PDB entry 4Q72 | X-ray diffraction, 2.30 A resolution | chains A and B

[Chain A (and B)]
Protein: Proline dehydrogenase
Source organism: Bradyrhizobium diazoefficiens
Notes: EC 1.5.99.8, 1.2.1.88; chain B of this document is another copy of the same molecule, construct and numbering; everything in this record applies to it too
UniProtKB: Q89E26 (Q89E26_BRADU); numbering as in UniProt (aligned over 1-999)
Chain sequence (1001 residues; each row starts with the number of its first residue; numbers below 1 keep their minus sign (Gly-1 is residue -1)):
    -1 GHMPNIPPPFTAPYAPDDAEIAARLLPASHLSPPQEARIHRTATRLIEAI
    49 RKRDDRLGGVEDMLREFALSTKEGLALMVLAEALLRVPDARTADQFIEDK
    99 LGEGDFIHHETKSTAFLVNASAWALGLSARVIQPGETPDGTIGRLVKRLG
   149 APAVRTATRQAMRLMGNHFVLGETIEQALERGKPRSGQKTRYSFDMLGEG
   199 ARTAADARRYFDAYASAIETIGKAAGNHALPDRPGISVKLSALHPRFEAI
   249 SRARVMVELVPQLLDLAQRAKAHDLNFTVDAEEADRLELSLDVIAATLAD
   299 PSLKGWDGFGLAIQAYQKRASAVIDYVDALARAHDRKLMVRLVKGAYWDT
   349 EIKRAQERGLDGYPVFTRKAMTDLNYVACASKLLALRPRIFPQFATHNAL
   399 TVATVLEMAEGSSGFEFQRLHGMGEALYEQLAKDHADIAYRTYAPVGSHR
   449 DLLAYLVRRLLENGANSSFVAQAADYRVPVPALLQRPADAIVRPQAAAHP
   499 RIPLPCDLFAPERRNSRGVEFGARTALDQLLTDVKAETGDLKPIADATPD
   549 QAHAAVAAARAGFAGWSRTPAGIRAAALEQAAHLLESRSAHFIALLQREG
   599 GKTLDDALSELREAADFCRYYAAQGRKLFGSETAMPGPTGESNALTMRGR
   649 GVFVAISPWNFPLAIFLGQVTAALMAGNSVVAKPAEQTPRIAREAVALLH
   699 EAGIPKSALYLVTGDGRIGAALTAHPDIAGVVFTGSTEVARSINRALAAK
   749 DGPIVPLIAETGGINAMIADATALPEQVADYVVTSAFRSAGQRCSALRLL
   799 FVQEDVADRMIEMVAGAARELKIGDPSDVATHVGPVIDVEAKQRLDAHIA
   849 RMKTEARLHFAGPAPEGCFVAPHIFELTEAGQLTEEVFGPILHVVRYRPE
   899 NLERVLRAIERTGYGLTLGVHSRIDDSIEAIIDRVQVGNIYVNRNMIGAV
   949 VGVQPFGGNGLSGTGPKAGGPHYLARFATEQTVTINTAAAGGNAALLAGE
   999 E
Not modelled in the structure: -1 to 1, 51-54, 123-127, 183-184, 536-541, 990-999 (chain B: -1 to 1, 51-54, 123-127, 183-186, 536-541, 990-999)
Sequence notes: expression tag (-1 to 0); engineered mutation Tyr779 (Asp in Q89E26)
Ligand contacts: FAD (flavin-adenine dinucleotide): Asp278, Ala279, Ala310, Gln312, Tyr314, Arg339, Val341, Lys342, Gly343, Ala344, Tyr345, Trp346, Phe364, Thr365, Arg366, Lys367, Thr370, Asp371, Ala393, Thr394, His395, Asn396, Thr399, Gln416, Arg417, Leu418, Tyr441, Ser465, Ser466, Phe467, Val468
What the authors report for this chain:
  - mutagenesis - D779Y: unchanged catalytic activity (PRODH activity)
  - mutagenesis - D779Y: decreased catalytic activity on P5C/GSA
  - mutagenesis - D779Y: decreased catalytic activity on succinate semialdehyde
  - mutagenesis - D779Y: unchanged binding to NAD+
  - conformationally variable residues (side-chain flip): Gln775, His919
  - mutagenesis - D779Y (81- and 941-fold): decreased catalytic activity (P5CDH activity)
  - catalytic residues: Cys792 (citing earlier work)
  - mutagenesis - T348Y, S607Y: unchanged catalytic activity on substrate channeling

[Interface between chain A and chain B]
Contacting residue pairs - 144 pairs, chain A then chain B:
  Thr69(A) with Ala987(B), hydrogen bond (side chain-backbone); Ala988(B), hydrogen bond (side chain-backbone)
  Ile350(A) with Thr637(B)
  Lys351(A) with Thr637(B); Gly638(B), hydrogen bond (side chain-backbone); Asn984(B), hydrogen bond
  Gln354(A) with Pro636(B); Thr637(B), hydrogen bond (side chain-backbone)
  Leu459(A) with Ala986(B); Ala987(B); Gly989(B)
  Phe507(A) with Pro634(B), hydrophobic
  Arg566(A) with Asp931(B), salt bridge; Arg932(B)
  Met633(A) with Gly950(B); Val951(B); Pro953(B), hydrophobic
  Pro634(A) with Gly950(B); Val951(B)
  Gly635(A) with Leu506(B)
  Pro636(A) with Gln354(B)
  Thr637(A) with Ile350(B); Lys351(B); Gln354(B), hydrogen bond (backbone-side chain)
  Gly638(A) with Lys351(B), hydrogen bond (backbone-side chain)
  Glu639(A) with Arg942(B), salt bridge; Gln952(B), hydrogen bond
  Asn641(A) with Val951(B); Gln952(B), hydrogen bond
  Leu643(A) with Lys965(B); Pro969(B)
  Met645(A) with His970(B)
  Arg646(A) with Ile930(B), hydrogen bond (side chain-backbone); Asp931(B), hydrogen bond (side chain-backbone); Val933(B), hydrogen bond (side chain-backbone)
  Arg648(A) with Thr962(B), hydrogen bond (side chain-backbone)
  Ala738(A) with Ile752(B)
  Arg739(A) with Lys748(B); Asp749(B), hydrogen bond (side chain-backbone)
  Asn742(A) with Ala746(B); Ile752(B)
  Arg743(A) with Ala746(B), hydrogen bond (side chain-backbone); Ala747(B), hydrogen bond (side chain-backbone); Lys748(B), hydrogen bond (side chain-backbone)
  Ala746(A) with Asn742(B); Arg743(B), hydrogen bond (backbone-side chain); Ala746(B), hydrophobic
  Ala747(A) with Arg743(B), hydrogen bond (backbone-side chain)
  Lys748(A) with Arg739(B); Arg743(B), hydrogen bond (backbone-side chain)
  Asp749(A) with Arg739(B), hydrogen bond (backbone-side chain); Arg743(B), salt bridge
  Gly750(A) with Leu959(B)
  Pro751(A) with Gly958(B); Leu959(B)
  Ile752(A) with Asn742(B); Thr962(B)
  Tyr779(A) with Asn984(B)
  Ile930(A) with Arg646(B), hydrogen bond (backbone-side chain); Gln979(B); Val981(B), hydrophobic
  Asp931(A) with Arg566(B), salt bridge; Arg646(B), hydrogen bond (backbone-side chain)
  Arg932(A) with Arg566(B), hydrogen bond (backbone-side chain)
  Val933(A) with Arg646(B), hydrogen bond (backbone-side chain); Gln979(B)
  Gln934(A) with Phe561(B); Arg648(B); Gln979(B)
  Val935(A) with Gln979(B), hydrogen bond (backbone-side chain)
  Gly936(A) with Gln979(B); Thr980(B), hydrogen bond (backbone-backbone)
  Asn937(A) with Thr980(B)
  Ile938(A) with Gln979(B); Thr980(B), hydrogen bond (backbone-backbone); Val981(B); Thr982(B), hydrogen bond (backbone-backbone)
  Tyr939(A) with Thr982(B)
  Val940(A) with Thr982(B), hydrogen bond (backbone-backbone); Ile983(B); Asn984(B), hydrogen bond (backbone-backbone)
  Asn941(A) with Asn984(B), hydrogen bond (backbone-side chain)
  Arg942(A) with Glu639(B), salt bridge; Thr982(B)
  Gly950(A) with Met633(B); Pro634(B)
  Val951(A) with Met633(B); Pro634(B); Asn641(B)
  Gln952(A) with Glu639(B), hydrogen bond; Asn641(B), hydrogen bond; Thr980(B); Thr982(B)
  Pro953(A) with Met633(B), hydrophobic; Thr980(B), hydrogen bond (backbone-side chain)
  Asn957(A) with Thr977(B), hydrogen bond
  Gly958(A) with Pro751(B)
  Leu959(A) with Gly750(B); Pro751(B)
  Thr962(A) with Arg648(B), hydrogen bond (backbone-side chain); Ile752(B)
  Pro964(A) with Glu978(B)
  Lys965(A) with Glu978(B), hydrogen bond (backbone-side chain); Gln979(B); Thr980(B), hydrogen bond
  Pro969(A) with Leu643(B)
  His970(A) with Met645(B); Glu978(B), salt bridge
  Arg974(A) with Arg974(B)
  Thr977(A) with Asn957(B), hydrogen bond
  Glu978(A) with Pro964(B); Lys965(B), hydrogen bond (side chain-backbone); His970(B), salt bridge
  Gln979(A) with Ile930(B); Val933(B); Gln934(B); Val935(B), hydrogen bond (side chain-backbone); Gly936(B); Ile938(B); Lys965(B)
  Thr980(A) with Gly936(B), hydrogen bond (backbone-backbone); Asn937(B); Ile938(B), hydrogen bond (backbone-backbone); Gln952(B); Pro953(B), hydrogen bond (side chain-backbone); Lys965(B), hydrogen bond
  Val981(A) with Ile930(B), hydrophobic; Ile938(B)
  Thr982(A) with Ile938(B), hydrogen bond (backbone-backbone); Tyr939(B); Val940(B), hydrogen bond (backbone-backbone); Arg942(B); Gln952(B)
  Ile983(A) with Val940(B)
  Asn984(A) with Lys351(B), hydrogen bond; Tyr779(B), hydrogen bond; Val940(B), hydrogen bond (backbone-backbone); Asn941(B), hydrogen bond (side chain-backbone); Arg942(B)
  Ala986(A) with Leu459(B)
  Ala987(A) with Thr69(B), hydrogen bond (backbone-side chain); Leu459(B)
  Ala988(A) with Thr69(B), hydrogen bond (backbone-side chain)
  Gly989(A) with Leu459(B)
Also at the interface, not in a pair above, chain A (74 interface residues in all): Glu355, Leu506, Leu626, Leu755, Ala973
Also at the interface, not in a pair above, chain B (76 interface residues in all): Glu355, Phe507, Leu626, Gly635, Gly647, Ala738, Leu755, Ala973

[Overview]
74 residues of chain A and 76 residues of chain B are in contact; the contacts include 54 hydrogen bonds and 7
salt bridges. Polar contacts include Arg566(A)-Asp931(B), Glu639(A)-Arg942(B) and Asp749(A)-Arg743(B). From
the paper: the catalytic residue Cys792(A); D779Y of chain A reduces catalytic activity on P5C/GSA; 3
substitutions were tested in all.
Chain A and chain B are both Proline dehydrogenase (Bradyrhizobium diazoefficiens); the structure, Crystal
Structure of Bradyrhizobium japonicum Proline Utilization A (PutA) Mutant D779Y, was determined by X-ray
diffraction, deposited together with 4Q71 and 4Q73.
